Entry 4ELM (X-ray diffraction, 3.48 A resolution); this record covers chains A and B of the 4 polymer chains in the assembly.

[Chain A]
Molecule: Antigen-presenting glycoprotein CD1d1
From: Mus musculus
UniProt: P11609 (CD1D1_MOUSE); residues 1-279 here correspond to UniProt positions 19-297 (UniProt number = residue number + 18)
Chain sequence (285 residues; each row starts with the number of its first residue):
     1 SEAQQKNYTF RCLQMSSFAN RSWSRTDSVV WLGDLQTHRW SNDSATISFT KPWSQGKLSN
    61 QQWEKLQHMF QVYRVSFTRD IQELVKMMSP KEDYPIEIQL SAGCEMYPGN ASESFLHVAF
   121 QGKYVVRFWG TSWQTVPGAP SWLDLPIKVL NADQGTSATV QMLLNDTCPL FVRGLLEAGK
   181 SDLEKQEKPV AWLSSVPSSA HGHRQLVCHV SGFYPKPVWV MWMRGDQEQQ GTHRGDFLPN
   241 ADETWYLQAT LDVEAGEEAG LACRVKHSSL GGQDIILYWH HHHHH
Not modelled in the structure: 1-6, 109-110, 199-203, 280-285
Differences from the reference sequence: expression tag (280-285)
Disulfide bonds: C104-C168, C208-C263
Glycans and other covalent adducts: N-acetylglucosamine (NAG) linked to N20, N42, N165
Residues lining bound ligands: Sphingosine-1-galactoside-3-sulfate (SGF; (2S,3R,4E)-2-amino-3-hydroxyoctadec-4-en-1-yl 3-O-sulfo-beta-D-galactopyranoside): Y73, S76, F77, D80, I81, L84, V85, I98, V118, F120, V126, W133, W142, L143, L150, D153, T156
Curated features (UniProtKB/Swiss-Prot):
  - binding site (a D-galactosylceramide): D80, D153 to T156
  - glycosylation (N-linked (GlcNAc...) asparagine): N7, N20, N42, N110, N165
From the paper describing this entry:
  - post-translational modification sites: N165
  - mutagenesis - F10A: abolished signaling in response to Hy19.3 TCR
  - mutagenesis - D153A, D153Y: increased signaling in response to type II NKT hybridoma
  - mutagenesis - L150A: decreased signaling in response to Hy19.3 TCR
  - binding site for Sphingosine-1-galactoside-3-sulfate: D153

[Chain B]
Molecule: Beta-2 microglobulin
From: Mus musculus
UniProt: Q91XJ8 (Q91XJ8_MOUSE); residues 1-99 here correspond to UniProt positions 21-119 (UniProt number = residue number + 20)
Chain sequence (99 residues; row label = number of the first residue in the row):
     1 IQKTPQIQVY SRHPPENGKP NILNCYVTQF HPPHIEIQML KNGKKIPKVE MSDMSFSKDW
    61 SFYILAHTEF TPTETDTYAC RVKHASMAEP KTVYWDRDM
Not modelled in the structure: 1
Disulfide bonds: C25-C80

[How chain A and chain B interact]
Contacting residue pairs - 55 pairs, chain A then chain B:
  L13(A) with S55(B); F56(B)
  Q14(A) with F56(B)
  M15(A) with M54(B); F56(B), hydrophobic; F62(B), hydrophobic
  V29(A) with D53(B); M54(B)
  W31(A) with S55(B), hydrogen bond
  Q36(A) with D53(B), hydrogen bond
  R39(A) with D53(B), salt bridge
  E97(A) with P32(B); P33(B)
  Q99(A) with H31(B); F56(B); W60(B), hydrogen bond (side chain-backbone); F62(B)
  L100(A) with F56(B); W60(B)
  S101(A) with W60(B)
  H117(A) with W60(B)
  A119(A) with W60(B), hydrophobic
  Q121(A) with H31(B)
  G122(A) with H31(B); W60(B)
  Y124(A) with W60(B)
  W192(A) with H13(B); P14(B), hydrophobic; P15(B); D98(B), hydrogen bond (side chain-backbone); M99(B)
  S194(A) with D98(B)
  S195(A) with D98(B)
  H209(A) with D98(B); M99(B)
  S211(A) with R12(B), hydrogen bond (side chain-backbone)
  G212(A) with R12(B)
  L238(A) with Q8(B); Y10(B); Y26(B), hydrophobic
  P239(A) with Y10(B), hydrogen bond (backbone-side chain); N24(B); Y26(B), hydrophobic; L65(B)
  N240(A) with R12(B); N24(B), hydrogen bond; L65(B)
  A241(A) with N24(B); H67(B)
  D242(A) with R12(B), salt bridge
  T244(A) with R12(B)
  Y246(A) with Y10(B), hydrophobic; S11(B); M99(B), hydrogen bond (side chain-backbone)
  Q248(A) with M99(B)
Interface residues without a listed pair, chain A (33 interface residues in all): S17, W23, V118
Interface residues without a listed pair, chain B (24 interface residues in all): H34, Y63

[Overview]
Chain A and chain B form an interface of 33 and 24 residues respectively; the contacts include 8 hydrogen
bonds and 2 salt bridges. Among the polar pairs are R39(A)-D53(B), D242(A)-R12(B) and W31(A)-S55(B). From the
paper: a binding site for Sphingosine-1-galactoside-3-sulfate at D153(A); D153A and D153Y of chain A increase
signaling in response to type II NKT hybridoma; 4 substitutions were tested in all.
Chain A is Antigen-presenting glycoprotein CD1d1 and chain B is Beta-2 microglobulin, both from Mus musculus;
the structure, Crystal structure of the mouse CD1d-lysosulfatide-Hy19.3 TCR complex, was determined by X-ray
diffraction, deposited together with 4ELK.
